PDB entry 8VYR | electron microscopy, 4.32 A resolution (low resolution: residue-level contacts below are approximate; hydrogen-bond / salt-bridge calls are withheld) | chains A and C of the 3 polymer chains in the assembly

# Chain A
Molecule: Serine/threonine-protein kinase B-raf
From: Homo sapiens
Notes: EC 2.7.11.1
UniProt: P15056 (BRAF_HUMAN); residue numbers follow UniProt; this construct covers 1-766
Amino-acid sequence (767 residues; numbered 0 to 766; the number before each row is that of its first residue; numbering starts at 0):
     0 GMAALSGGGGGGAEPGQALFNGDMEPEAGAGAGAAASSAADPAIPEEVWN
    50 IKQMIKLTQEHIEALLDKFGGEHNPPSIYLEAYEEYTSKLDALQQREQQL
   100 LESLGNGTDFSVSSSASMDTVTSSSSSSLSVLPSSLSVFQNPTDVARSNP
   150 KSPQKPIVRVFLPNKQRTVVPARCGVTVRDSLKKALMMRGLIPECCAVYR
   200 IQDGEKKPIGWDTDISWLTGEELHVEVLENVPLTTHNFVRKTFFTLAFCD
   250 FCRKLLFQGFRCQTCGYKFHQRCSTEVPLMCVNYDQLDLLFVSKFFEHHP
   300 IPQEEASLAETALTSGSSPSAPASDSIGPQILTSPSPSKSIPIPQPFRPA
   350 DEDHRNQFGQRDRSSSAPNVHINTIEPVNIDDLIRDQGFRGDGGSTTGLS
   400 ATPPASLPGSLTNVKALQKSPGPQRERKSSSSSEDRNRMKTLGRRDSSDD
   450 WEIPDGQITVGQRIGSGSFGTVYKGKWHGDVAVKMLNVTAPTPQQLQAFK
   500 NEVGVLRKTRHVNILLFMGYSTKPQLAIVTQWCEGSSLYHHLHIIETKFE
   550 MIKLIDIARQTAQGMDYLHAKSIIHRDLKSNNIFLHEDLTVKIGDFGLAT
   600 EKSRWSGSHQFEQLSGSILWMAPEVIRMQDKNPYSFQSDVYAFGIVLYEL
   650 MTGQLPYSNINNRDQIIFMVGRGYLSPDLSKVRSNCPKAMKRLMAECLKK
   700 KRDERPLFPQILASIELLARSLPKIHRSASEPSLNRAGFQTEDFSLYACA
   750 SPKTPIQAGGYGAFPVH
Unresolved in the structure: 0-360, 369-448, 485-491, 593-615, 626-631, 656-675, 721-725, 737-766
Sequence notes: expression tag (0); engineered mutation Glu600 (Val in P15056)
Modified positions: Ser365 (phosphoserine; SEP); Ser729 (phosphoserine; SEP)
Swiss-Prot annotation at these positions:
  - zinc finger: Thr234 to Cys280 (Phorbol-ester/DAG-type)
  - active site: Asp576 (Proton acceptor)
  - binding site (Zn(2+)): His235, Cys248, Cys251, Cys261, Cys264, His269, Cys272, Cys280
  - binding site (ATP): Ile463 to Val471, Lys483
  - site (Breakpoint for translocation to form KIAA1549-BRAF fusion protein): Asp380, Asp381, Met438, Lys439
  - modified residue: Ala2 (N-acetylalanine), Ser151 (Phosphoserine), Ser333 (Phosphoserine), Ser365 (Phosphoserine), Thr373 (Phosphothreonine), Thr396 (Phosphothreonine), Ser399 (Phosphoserine), Thr401 (Phosphothreonine), Ser446 (Phosphoserine), Ser447 (Phosphoserine), Arg671 (Omega-N-methylarginine), Ser729 (Phosphoserine), Ser750 (Phosphoserine), Thr753 (Phosphothreonine)
  - cross-link: Lys578 (Glycyl lysine isopeptide (Lys-Gly) (interchain with G-Cter in ubiquitin))
  - natural variant: Thr241 (T241M: In NS7; T241P: In CFC1 and LPRD3; T241R: In NS7), Thr244 (T244P: In CFC1), Leu245 (L245F: In CFC1), Ala246 (A246P: In CFC1), Gln257 (Q257R: In CFC1), Gln262 (Q262K: In CFC1), Glu275 (E275K: In CFC1), Arg462 (R462I: In CRC), Ile463 (I463S: In CRC), Gly464 (G464E: In CRC; G464V: In a colorectal cancer cell line), Gly466 (G466A: In melanoma; G466E: In melanoma; G466V: In LNCR), Ser467 (S467A: In CFC1), 18 further natural variant entries in UniProt
  - mutagenesis: Met53 (M53D: Reduces interaction with KSR1 and MAP2K1 and thus phosphorylation of MAP2K1), Lys88 (K88E: Reduces interaction with KSR1 and MAP2K1 and thus phosphorylation of MAP2K1), Lys483 (K483S: Reduces kinase activity with MAP2K1), Arg509 (R509H: Loss of MAP2K1-mediated-BRAF-KSR1 dimerization), Lys578 (K578R: Blocks EGF-induced ubiquitination and ERK activation), Ile666 (I666R: No effect on MAP2K1-mediated-BRAF-KSR1 dimerization, however loss of BRAF-mediated phosphorylation of MAP2K1), Arg671 (R671K: Increased kinase activity and stability in response to EGF treatment)

# Chain C
Molecule: 14-3-3 protein zeta/delta
From: Homo sapiens
UniProt: P63104 (1433Z_HUMAN); residue numbers follow UniProt; this construct covers 1-245
Amino-acid sequence (245 residues; numbered 1 to 245; the number before each row is that of its first residue):
     1 MDKNELVQKAKLAEQAERYDDMAACMKSVTEQGAELSNEERNLLSVAYKN
    51 VVGARRSSWRVVSSIEQKTEGAEKKQQMAREYREKIETELRDICNDVLSL
   101 LEKFLIPNASQAESKVFYLKMKGDYYRYLAEVAAGDDKKGIVDQSQQAYQ
   151 EAFEISKKEMQPTHPIRLGLALNFSVFYYEILNSPEKACSLAKTAFDEAI
   201 AELDTLSEESYKDSTLIMQLLRDNLTLWTSDTQGDEAEAGEGGEN
Unresolved in the structure: 1, 34, 71-72, 110, 231-245

# How chain A and chain C interact
Pairs across the interface (12):
  Arg362(A) with Glu180(C); Leu227(C)
  Ser363(A) with Glu180(C); Asn224(C); Trp228(C)
  Ser365(A) with Lys49(C); Arg127(C); Tyr128(C); Asn173(C); Leu220(C)
  Asn368(A) with Asn42(C); Val46(C)
Other interface residues (no listed pair), chain A (8 interface residues in all): Asp361, Ser364, Ala366, Pro367
Other interface residues (no listed pair), chain C (15 interface residues in all): Ser45, Arg56, Leu172, Val176

# Summary
The interface between chain A and chain C involves 8 residues on one side and 15 on the other. From UniProt:
active-site residue Asp576(A), 8 Zn2+-binding residues, 10 ATP-binding residues and 7 mutagenesis sites on
chain A.
Chain A is Serine/threonine-protein kinase B-raf and chain C is 14-3-3 protein zeta/delta, both from Homo
sapiens; the structure, Cryo-EM Structure of the BRAF V600E monomer bound to GDC0879, was determined by
electron microscopy (same publication as 8VYO, 8VYP, 8VYQ, 8VYS and 8VYU).
